2QVK - chain A; structure by X-ray diffraction, 1.45 A resolution.

Chain A:
Molecule: Sodium/calcium exchanger 1
From: Canis lupus familiaris
Reference sequence: P23685 (NAC1_CANFA); the construct has insertions or renumbered stretches relative to UniProt, so the offset changes along the chain: 501-598 = UniProt 533-630; 632-654 = UniProt 699-721
Sequence (192 residues; row label = number of the first residue in the row; note: 33 numbers in that range are skipped by the numbering (no residue carries them; nothing is unmodelled there); a row labelled like 598A-598Z holds insertion residues (598A, then the next letters in order)):
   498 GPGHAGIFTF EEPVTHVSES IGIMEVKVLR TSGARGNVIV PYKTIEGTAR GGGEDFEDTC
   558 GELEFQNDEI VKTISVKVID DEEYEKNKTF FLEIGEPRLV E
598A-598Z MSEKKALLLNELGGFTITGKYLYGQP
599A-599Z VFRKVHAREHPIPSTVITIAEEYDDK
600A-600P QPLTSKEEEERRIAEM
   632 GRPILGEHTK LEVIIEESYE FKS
Disordered / not traced: 498-500, 598A-598Z, 599A-599Z, 600A-600P
Sequence notes: expression tag (498-500)
UniProt features mapped onto this chain:
  - binding site (Ca(2+)): Glu516, Asp552, Asp578, Glu579, Glu580, Glu648

Overview:
From UniProt: 6 Ca2+-binding residues.
Chain A is Sodium/calcium exchanger 1 (Canis lupus familiaris); the structure, The second Ca2+-binding domain
of the Na+-Ca2+ exchanger is essential for regulation: crystal structures and mutational ..., was determined
by X-ray diffraction together with 2QVM from the same study.
